8U0A - chain A; structure by X-ray diffraction, 2.00 A resolution.

[Chain A]
Molecule: Phosphoprotein, Nucleoprotein fusion
Organism: Rabies virus (strain Nishigahara RCEH)
UniProtKB: chimeric construct of Q9IPJ8, O55611: residues 1-52 from Q9IPJ8 (PHOSP_RABVN) positions 1-52 (same numbers); residues 60-509 from O55611 positions 1-450 (UniProt number = residue number - 59)
Chain sequence (517 residues; numbered 1 to 517; the number before each row is that of its first residue):
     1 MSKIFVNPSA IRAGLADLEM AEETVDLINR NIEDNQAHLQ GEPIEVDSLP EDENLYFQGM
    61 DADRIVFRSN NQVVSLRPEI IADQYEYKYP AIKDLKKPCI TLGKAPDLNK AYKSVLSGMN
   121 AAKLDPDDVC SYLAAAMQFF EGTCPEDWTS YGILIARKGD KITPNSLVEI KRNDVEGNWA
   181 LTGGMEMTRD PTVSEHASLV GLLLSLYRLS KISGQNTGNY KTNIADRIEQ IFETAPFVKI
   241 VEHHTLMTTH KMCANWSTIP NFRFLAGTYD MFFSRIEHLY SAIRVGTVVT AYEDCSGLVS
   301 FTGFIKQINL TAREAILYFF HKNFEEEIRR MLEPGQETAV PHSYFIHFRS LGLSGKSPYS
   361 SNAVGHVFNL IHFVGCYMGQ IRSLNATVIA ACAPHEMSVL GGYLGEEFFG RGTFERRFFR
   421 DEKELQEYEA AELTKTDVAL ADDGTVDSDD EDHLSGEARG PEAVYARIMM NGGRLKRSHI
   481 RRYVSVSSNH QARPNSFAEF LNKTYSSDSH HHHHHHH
Not modelled in the structure: 1-3, 41-85, 184, 410-458, 509-517
Construct notes: linker (53-59); conflict L332 (Phe273 in O55611), H453 (Tyr394 in O55611), L454 (Phe395 in O55611); expression tag (510-517)
Swiss-Prot annotation at these positions:
  - motif: L49 to D52 (Nuclear export signal)
  - modified residue: S448 (Phosphoserine)
Reported in the primary citation:
  - post-translational modification sites: S48

[Summary]
From the paper: a modification site at S48.
Chain A is Phosphoprotein, Nucleoprotein fusion (Rabies virus (strain Nishigahara RCEH)); the structure,
Crystal structure of Lyssavirus rabies (Ni-CE strain) nucleoprotein in complex with phosphoprotein chaperone,
was determined by X-ray diffraction together with 8U0B from the same study.
